PDB entry 1RWF | X-ray diffraction, 1.45 A resolution | chain A

[Chain A]
Name: chondroitin AC lyase
Source organism: Arthrobacter aurescens
Notes: EC 4.2.2.5
UniProt: P84141 (P84141_ARTAU); numbering as in UniProt (aligned over 1-757)
Amino-acid sequence (757 residues; each row starts with the number of its first residue):
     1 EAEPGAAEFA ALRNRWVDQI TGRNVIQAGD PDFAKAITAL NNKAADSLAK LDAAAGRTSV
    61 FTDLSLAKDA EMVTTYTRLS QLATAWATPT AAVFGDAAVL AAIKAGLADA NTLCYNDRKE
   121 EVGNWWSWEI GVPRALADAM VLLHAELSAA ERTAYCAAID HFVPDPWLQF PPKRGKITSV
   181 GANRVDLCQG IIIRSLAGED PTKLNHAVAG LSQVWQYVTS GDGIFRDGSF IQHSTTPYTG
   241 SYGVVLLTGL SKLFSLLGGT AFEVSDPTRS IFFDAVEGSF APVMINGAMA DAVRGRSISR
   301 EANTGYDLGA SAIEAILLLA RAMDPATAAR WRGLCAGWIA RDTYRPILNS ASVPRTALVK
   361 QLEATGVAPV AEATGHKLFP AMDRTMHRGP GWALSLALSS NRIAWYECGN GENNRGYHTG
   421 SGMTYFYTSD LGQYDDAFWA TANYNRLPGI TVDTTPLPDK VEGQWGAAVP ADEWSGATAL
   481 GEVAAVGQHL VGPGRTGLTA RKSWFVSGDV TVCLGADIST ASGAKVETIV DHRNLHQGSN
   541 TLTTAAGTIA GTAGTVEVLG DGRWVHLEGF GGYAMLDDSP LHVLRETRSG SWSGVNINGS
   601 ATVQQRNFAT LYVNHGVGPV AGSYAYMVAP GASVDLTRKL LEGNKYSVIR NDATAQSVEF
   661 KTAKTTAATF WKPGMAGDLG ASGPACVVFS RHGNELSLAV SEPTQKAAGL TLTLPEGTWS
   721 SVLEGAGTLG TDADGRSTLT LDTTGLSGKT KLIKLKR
Unresolved in the structure: 1-3
Metal / ion sites: Na+: His-233, Thr-235, Trp-465

[Overview]
The Na+ site is built by His-233, Thr-235 and Trp-465.
Chain A is chondroitin AC lyase (Arthrobacter aurescens); the structure, Crystal structure of Arthrobacter
aurescens chondroitin AC lyase in complex with chondroitin tetrasaccharide, was determined by X-ray
diffraction (same publication as 1RW9, 1RWA, 1RWC, 1RWG and 1RWH).
